PDB entry 6IJF | X-ray diffraction, 1.90 A resolution | chains A and B of the 4 polymer chains in the assembly

Chain A (and B):
Molecule: Tai4
From: Agrobacterium tumefaciens
Notes: chain B of this document is another copy of the same molecule, construct and numbering; everything in this record applies to it too
Reference sequence: A0A083ZID3 (A0A083ZID3_RHIRD); residues 1-104 here correspond to UniProt positions 26-129 (UniProt number = residue number + 25)
Chain sequence (107 residues; each row starts with the number of its first residue; numbers below 1 keep their minus sign (Gly-2 is residue -2)):
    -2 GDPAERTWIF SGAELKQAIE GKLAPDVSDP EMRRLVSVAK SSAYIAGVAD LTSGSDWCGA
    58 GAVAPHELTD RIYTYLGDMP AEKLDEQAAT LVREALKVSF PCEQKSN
Disordered / not traced: -2 to -1, 101-104 (chain B: -2 to 1, 101-104)
Disulfides: Cys55-Cys99
Sequence notes: expression tag (-2 to 0)

How chain A and chain B interact:
Pairs across the interface (43; chain A residue first):
  Thr4(A) with Ala57(B); Gly58(B), hydrogen bond (backbone-backbone)
  Trp5(A) with Asp47(B)
  Ile6(A) with Ala43(B), hydrophobic; Asp47(B), hydrogen bond (backbone-side chain)
  Phe7(A) with Asp47(B), hydrogen bond (backbone-side chain)
  Met29(A) with Met29(B), hydrophobic
  Leu32(A) with Val33(B), hydrophobic
  Val33(A) with Leu32(B), hydrophobic; Val33(B), hydrophobic
  Ala36(A) with Lys37(B)
  Lys37(A) with Ala36(B); Ala40(B)
  Ala40(A) with Lys37(B); Tyr41(B)
  Tyr41(A) with Ala40(B); Ala43(B); Gly44(B); Asp47(B), hydrogen bond
  Ala43(A) with Ile6(B), hydrophobic; Tyr41(B)
  Gly44(A) with Tyr41(B); Val45(B); Ala86(B)
  Val45(A) with Gly44(B)
  Asp47(A) with Trp5(B); Ile6(B), hydrogen bond (side chain-backbone); Phe7(B), hydrogen bond (side chain-backbone); Tyr41(B), hydrogen bond; Gln84(B), hydrogen bond (backbone-side chain); Ala86(B)
  Leu48(A) with Leu48(B), hydrophobic; Thr49(B); Ala86(B); Arg90(B)
  Thr49(A) with Leu48(B)
  Ala57(A) with Thr4(B)
  Gly58(A) with Thr4(B)
  Gln84(A) with Asp47(B)
  Ala86(A) with Gly44(B); Asp47(B); Leu48(B)
  Arg90(A) with Leu48(B)
Also at the interface, not in a pair above, chain A (29 interface residues in all): Asp23, Val24, Ala46, Ser50, Pro62, Leu65, Thr87
Also at the interface, not in a pair above, chain B (29 interface residues in all): Asp23, Val24, Ala46, Ser50, Pro62, Leu65, Thr87

Overview:
The chain A/chain B interface involves 29 residues from each chain; the contacts include 8 hydrogen bonds.
Polar contacts include Ile6(A)-Asp47(B), Phe7(A)-Asp47(B) and Tyr41(A)-Asp47(B).
Chain A and chain B are both Tai4 (Agrobacterium tumefaciens); the structure, Crystal structure of the type VI
effector-immunity complex (Tae4-Tai4) from Agrobacterium tumefaciens, was determined by X-ray diffraction.
